PDB entry 1HGF | X-ray diffraction, 3.00 A resolution | chains A and B of the 6 polymer chains in the assembly

[Chain A]
Name: Hemagglutinin, chain HA1
Organism: Influenza A virus
UniProt: P03437 (HEMA_IAAIC); residues 1-328 here correspond to UniProt positions 17-344 (UniProt number = residue number + 16)
Amino-acid sequence (328 residues; numbered 1 to 328; the number before each row is that of its first residue):
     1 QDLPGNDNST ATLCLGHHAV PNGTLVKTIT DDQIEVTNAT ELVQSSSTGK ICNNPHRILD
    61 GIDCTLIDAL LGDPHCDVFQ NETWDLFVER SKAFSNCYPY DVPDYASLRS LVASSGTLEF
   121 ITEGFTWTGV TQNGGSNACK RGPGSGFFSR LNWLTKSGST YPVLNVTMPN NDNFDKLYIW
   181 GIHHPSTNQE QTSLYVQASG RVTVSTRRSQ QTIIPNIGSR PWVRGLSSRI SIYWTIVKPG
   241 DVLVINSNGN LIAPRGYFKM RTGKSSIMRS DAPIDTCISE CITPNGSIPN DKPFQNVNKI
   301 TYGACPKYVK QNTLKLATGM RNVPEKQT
Disulfides: Cys52-Cys277, Cys64-Cys76, Cys97-Cys139, Cys281-Cys305
Covalently attached groups: N-acetylglucosamine (NAG) linked to Asn38, Asn81, Asn285; glycan linked to Asn165
Curated features (UniProtKB/Swiss-Prot):
  - glycosylation (N-linked (GlcNAc...) asparagine): Asn8, Asn22, Asn38, Asn81, Asn165, Asn285

[Chain B]
Name: Hemagglutinin, chain HA1
Organism: Influenza A virus
UniProt: P03437 (HEMA_IAAIC); residues 1-175 here correspond to UniProt positions 346-520 (UniProt number = residue number + 345)
Amino-acid sequence (175 residues; row label = number of the first residue in the row):
     1 GLFGAIAGFI ENGWEGMIDG WYGFRHQNSE GTGQAADLKS TQAAIDQING KLNRVIEKTN
    61 EKFHQIEKEF SEVEGRIQDL EKYVEDTKID LWSYNAELLV ALENQHTIDL TDSEMNKLFE
   121 KTRRQLRENA EEMGNGCFKI YHKCDNACIE SIRNGTYDHD VYRDEALNNR FQIKG
Disulfides: Cys144-Cys148
Covalently attached groups: N-acetylglucosamine (NAG) linked to Asn154
Curated features (UniProtKB/Swiss-Prot):
  - glycosylation: Asn154 (N-linked (GlcNAc...) asparagine)

[Chain A / chain B interface]
Residue-residue contacts (141):
  Gln1(A) - Val161(B)  hydrogen bond (side chain-backbone)
  Asp7(A) - Lys143(B)
  Asp7(A) - Glu165(B)
  Asn8(A) - Glu165(B)
  Asn8(A) - Asn169(B)  hydrogen bond
  Ser9(A) - Tyr141(B)
  Ser9(A) - His142(B)  hydrogen bond (backbone-backbone)
  Ser9(A) - Lys143(B)  hydrogen bond (backbone-backbone)
  Ser9(A) - Asn169(B)
  Thr10(A) - Lys139(B)
  Thr10(A) - Ile140(B)
  Thr10(A) - Tyr141(B)
  Thr10(A) - His142(B)
  Ala11(A) - Gln27(B)
  Ala11(A) - Lys139(B)
  Ala11(A) - Ile140(B)  hydrogen bond (backbone-backbone)
  Ala11(A) - Cys144(B)  hydrophobic
  Thr12(A) - His26(B)
  Thr12(A) - Gln27(B)  hydrogen bond (backbone-backbone)
  Thr12(A) - Phe138(B)
  Leu13(A) - Phe24(B)  hydrophobic
  Leu13(A) - Arg25(B)
  Leu13(A) - Cys137(B)
  Leu13(A) - Phe138(B)  hydrogen bond (backbone-backbone)
  Leu13(A) - Ile152(B)  hydrophobic
  Cys14(A) - Trp14(B)
  Cys14(A) - Gly23(B)
  Cys14(A) - Phe24(B)
  Cys14(A) - Arg25(B)  hydrogen bond (backbone-backbone)
  Cys14(A) - Gly136(B)
  Cys14(A) - Cys137(B)  disulfide
  Leu15(A) - Trp14(B)
  Leu15(A) - Gly23(B)
  Leu15(A) - Phe24(B)  hydrophobic
  Leu15(A) - Leu118(B)  hydrophobic
  Leu15(A) - Phe119(B)  hydrophobic
  Leu15(A) - Thr122(B)
  Leu15(A) - Gly136(B)  hydrogen bond (backbone-backbone)
  Leu15(A) - Phe138(B)  hydrophobic
  Gly16(A) - Trp14(B)
  Gly16(A) - Tyr22(B)
  Gly16(A) - Gly23(B)  hydrogen bond (backbone-backbone)
  Gly16(A) - Met115(B)
  His17(A) - Ile6(B)
  His17(A) - Ile10(B)
  His17(A) - Asn12(B)
  His17(A) - Gly13(B)
  His17(A) - Trp14(B)  hydrogen bond (backbone-backbone)
  His17(A) - Trp21(B)
  His17(A) - Tyr22(B)
  His17(A) - Met115(B)
  His18(A) - Trp14(B)
  His18(A) - Met17(B)
  His18(A) - Gly20(B)
  His18(A) - Trp21(B)  hydrogen bond (backbone-backbone)
  Ala19(A) - Gly13(B)
  Ala19(A) - Trp14(B)  hydrogen bond (backbone-backbone)
  Ala19(A) - Glu15(B)
  Pro21(A) - Glu15(B)
  Val26(A) - Asn104(B)
  Lys27(A) - Glu97(B)  salt bridge
  Lys27(A) - Asn104(B)  hydrogen bond (backbone-side chain)
  Thr28(A) - Ala101(B)
  Thr28(A) - Asn104(B)
  Thr28(A) - Gln105(B)
  Ile29(A) - Ala101(B)
  Ile29(A) - Leu102(B)  hydrophobic
  Ile29(A) - Gln105(B)  hydrogen bond (backbone-side chain)
  Thr30(A) - Gln105(B)  hydrogen bond
  Ile34(A) - Ile108(B)  hydrophobic
  Thr40(A) - Leu52(B)
  Leu42(A) - Val100(B)  hydrophobic
  Arg109(A) - Glu67(B)  salt bridge
  Ser110(A) - His64(B)  hydrogen bond
  Ser114(A) - His64(B)
  Lys264(A) - Phe63(B)
  Ser265(A) - His64(B)
  Ser266(A) - His64(B)  hydrogen bond
  Arg269(A) - Glu67(B)  salt bridge
  Arg269(A) - Glu69(B)
  Asn290(A) - Thr59(B)
  Asp291(A) - Ile56(B)
  Pro293(A) - Val55(B)
  Phe294(A) - Ala96(B)  hydrophobic
  Lys299(A) - Lys68(B)  hydrogen bond (backbone-side chain)
  Lys299(A) - Glu69(B)  salt bridge
  Lys299(A) - Glu85(B)
  Lys299(A) - Ile89(B)
  Ile300(A) - Lys68(B)
  Ile300(A) - Glu69(B)
  Thr301(A) - Gln65(B)  hydrogen bond (backbone-side chain)
  Tyr302(A) - Lys62(B)
  Tyr302(A) - Phe63(B)
  Gly303(A) - Glu61(B)
  Gly303(A) - Lys62(B)  hydrogen bond (backbone-backbone)
  Gly303(A) - Phe63(B)
  Ala304(A) - Glu61(B)
  Cys305(A) - Thr59(B)
  Cys305(A) - Asn60(B)
  Lys307(A) - Asn60(B)
  Lys307(A) - Trp92(B)
  Tyr308(A) - Ile89(B)  hydrophobic
  Val309(A) - Trp92(B)
  Val309(A) - Ser93(B)
  Val309(A) - Ala96(B)  hydrophobic
  Lys310(A) - Asp86(B)  salt bridge
  Lys310(A) - Ile89(B)
  Lys310(A) - Asp90(B)  salt bridge
  Lys310(A) - Ser93(B)  hydrogen bond (backbone-side chain)
  Gln311(A) - Ser93(B)  hydrogen bond (side chain-backbone)
  Gln311(A) - Glu97(B)  hydrogen bond
  Leu314(A) - Ala96(B)  hydrophobic
  Lys315(A) - Asn104(B)  hydrogen bond (backbone-side chain)
  Leu316(A) - Leu52(B)  hydrophobic
  Leu316(A) - Glu103(B)
  Leu316(A) - Asn104(B)
  Ala317(A) - Asn104(B)  hydrogen bond (backbone-side chain)
  Ala317(A) - Thr107(B)
  Thr318(A) - Ile48(B)
  Thr318(A) - Leu52(B)
  Gly319(A) - Thr107(B)
  Met320(A) - Ile6(B)  hydrophobic
  Met320(A) - Trp21(B)
  Met320(A) - Tyr22(B)  hydrophobic
  Met320(A) - Thr111(B)
  Arg321(A) - Ala7(B)
  Val323(A) - Ala7(B)  hydrophobic
  Val323(A) - Glu11(B)
  Val323(A) - Asn12(B)
  Val323(A) - Gly13(B)  hydrogen bond (backbone-backbone)
  Pro324(A) - Asn12(B)
  Pro324(A) - Glu15(B)
  Glu325(A) - Asn12(B)
  Glu325(A) - Gly13(B)
  Glu325(A) - Trp14(B)
  Glu325(A) - Glu15(B)  hydrogen bond (side chain-backbone)
  Glu325(A) - Gly16(B)  hydrogen bond (side chain-backbone)
  Glu325(A) - Arg25(B)  salt bridge
  Lys326(A) - Glu15(B)  salt bridge
  Gln327(A) - Glu15(B)  hydrogen bond (backbone-side chain)
  Thr328(A) - Glu15(B)  hydrogen bond (backbone-side chain)
Interface residues without a listed pair, chain A (64 interface residues in all): Val36, His56, Lys292, Pro306
Interface residues without a listed pair, chain B (72 interface residues in all): Asn28, Leu99, Met133, Ile149, Asp164, Asn168
Inter-chain disulfides: Cys14(A)-Cys137(B)

[Overview]
64 residues of chain A and 72 residues of chain B are in contact; the contacts include 1 disulfide bond, 31
hydrogen bonds and 8 salt bridges. Polar contacts include Lys27(A)-Glu97(B), Arg109(A)-Glu67(B) and
Arg269(A)-Glu67(B). Covalently linked N-acetylglucosamine: at Asn38(A), Asn81(A) and Asn285(A).
Chain A is Hemagglutinin, chain HA1 and chain B is Hemagglutinin, chain HA1, both from Influenza A virus; the
structure, Binding of influenza virus hemagglutinin to analogs of its cell-surface receptor, sialic acid:
analysis by proton ..., was determined by X-ray diffraction together with 1HGD, 1HGE, 1HGG, 1HGH, 1HGI and
1HGJ from the same study.
